Entry 1GN9 (X-ray diffraction, 2.60 A resolution); this record covers chain A.

== Chain A ==
Protein: Hybrid cluster protein
From: Desulfovibrio desulfuricans
UniProtKB: Q01770 (PRIS_DESDE); residues 1-544 here = UniProt positions 1-544
Amino-acid sequence (544 residues; numbered 1 to 544; the number before each row is that of its first residue):
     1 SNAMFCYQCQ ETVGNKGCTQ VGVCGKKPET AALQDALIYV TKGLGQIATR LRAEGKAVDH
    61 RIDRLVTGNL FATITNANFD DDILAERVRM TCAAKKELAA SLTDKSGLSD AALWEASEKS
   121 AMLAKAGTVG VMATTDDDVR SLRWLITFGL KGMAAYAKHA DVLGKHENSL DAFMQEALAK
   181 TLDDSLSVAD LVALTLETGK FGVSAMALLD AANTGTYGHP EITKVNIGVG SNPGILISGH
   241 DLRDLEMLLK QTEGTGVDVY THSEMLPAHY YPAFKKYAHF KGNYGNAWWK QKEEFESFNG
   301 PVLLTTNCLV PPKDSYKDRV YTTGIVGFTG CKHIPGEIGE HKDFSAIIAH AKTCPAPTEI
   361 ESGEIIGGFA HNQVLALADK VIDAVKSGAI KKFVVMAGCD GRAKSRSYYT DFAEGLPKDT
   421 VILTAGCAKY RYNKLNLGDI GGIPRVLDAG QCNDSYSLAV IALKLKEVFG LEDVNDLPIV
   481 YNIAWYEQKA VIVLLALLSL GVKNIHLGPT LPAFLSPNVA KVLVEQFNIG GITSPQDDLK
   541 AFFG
Unresolved in the structure: 544
Modified residues: Cys399 (s-mercaptocysteine; CSS)
Bound ions: 4Fe-4S cluster Fe: Cys6, Cys9, Cys18, Cys24; iron/sulfur/oxygen hybrid cluster Fe: His240, Glu264, Cys308, Cys399, Cys427, Cys452, Glu487
Ligand contacts:
  - iron/sulfur/oxygen hybrid cluster (FSO): His240, Ser263, Glu264, Trp288, Asn307, Cys308, Gly398, Cys399, Gly426, Cys427, Cys452, Tyr486, Glu487
  - 4Fe-4S cluster (SF4): Met4, Cys6, Tyr7, Gln8, Cys9, Thr12, Cys18, Gly22, Val23, Cys24, Lys26, Thr75
What the authors report for this chain:
  - post-translational modification sites: Cys399
  - 4Fe-4S cluster coordination: Cys6, Cys9, Cys18, Cys24
  - iron/sulfur/oxygen hybrid cluster coordination: His240, Glu264, Cys308, Cys399, Cys427, Cys452, Glu487

== Summary ==
Chain A binds iron/sulfur/oxygen hybrid cluster and 4Fe-4S cluster. Cys6, Cys9, Cys18 and Cys24 form the
4Fe-4S cluster Fe site. The paper reports iron/sulfur/oxygen hybrid cluster coordination by His240, Glu264 and
Cys308 among others; 4Fe-4S cluster coordination by Cys6, Cys9 and Cys18 among others.
Chain A is Hybrid cluster protein (Desulfovibrio desulfuricans); the structure, Hybrid Cluster Protein from
Desulfovibrio desulfuricans ATCC 27774 X-ray structure at 2.6A resolution using synchrotron radiation ..., was
determined by X-ray diffraction, deposited together with 1GNL and 1GNT.
